PDB entry 8VN7 | X-ray diffraction, 1.67 A resolution | chains c and B of the 6 polymer chains in the assembly

== Chain c ==
Molecule: 8-nt DNA strand
Sequence (8 nucleotides; each row starts with the number of its first residue):
   414 GAGAGTCA
Ion coordination: Mg2+: DG414 (shared with Asn319(B) of chain B; 1 residue of chain C); Na+: DG414 (shared with Asn319(B) of chain B; 1 residue of chain C)

== Chain B ==
Protein: Intron-encoded endonuclease I-PpoI
Source organism: Physarum polycephalum
Notes: EC 3.1.-.-
Reference sequence: Q94702 (PPO1_PHYPO); residues 202-363 here correspond to UniProt positions 2-163 (UniProt number = residue number - 200)
Sequence (162 residues; row label = number of the first residue in the row):
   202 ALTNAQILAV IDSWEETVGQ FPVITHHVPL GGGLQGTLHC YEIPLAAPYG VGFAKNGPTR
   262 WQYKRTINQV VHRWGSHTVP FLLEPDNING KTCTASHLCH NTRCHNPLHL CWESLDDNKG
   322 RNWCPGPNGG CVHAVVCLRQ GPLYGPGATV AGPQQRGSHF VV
Ion coordination: Zn2+ site 1: Cys241, Cys300, Cys305, His310; Mg2+: Asn319 (shared with 1 residue of chain C; DG414(c) of chain c); Na+: Asn319 (shared with 1 residue of chain C; DG414(c) of chain c); Zn2+ site 2: Cys325, Cys332, His334, Cys338

== Interface between chain c and chain B ==
Pairs across the interface (21; chain c residue first):
  DG414(c) - Arg261(B)  base contact
  DG414(c) - Thr295(B)  phosphate contact
  DG414(c) - Ala296(B)  phosphate contact
  DG414(c) - Ser297(B)  phosphate contact
  DG414(c) - His298(B)  salt bridge to the phosphate
  DG414(c) - Leu316(B)  sugar contact
  DG414(c) - Asn319(B)  hydrogen bond to the phosphate
  DA415(c) - Asn257(B)  base contact
  DA415(c) - Arg261(B)  salt bridge to the phosphate
  DA415(c) - Thr279(B)  phosphate contact
  DA415(c) - Thr295(B)  phosphate contact
  DA415(c) - Ala296(B)  hydrogen bond to the phosphate
  DA415(c) - Trp313(B)  phosphate contact
  DG416(c) - Asn257(B)  hydrogen bond to the base
  DG416(c) - Gln263(B)  base contact
  DG416(c) - Trp275(B)  phosphate contact
  DG416(c) - Gly276(B)  hydrogen bond to the phosphate
  DA417(c) - Asn257(B)  base contact
  DA417(c) - Gln263(B)  hydrogen bond to the base
  DA417(c) - Arg274(B)  hydrogen bond to the base
  DG418(c) - Arg274(B)  hydrogen bond to the base
Also at the interface, not in a pair above, chain B (15 interface residues in all): Thr303

== Summary ==
5 residues of chain c and 15 residues of chain B are in contact, with 7 hydrogen bonds and 2 salt bridges.
Polar contacts include DG416(c)-Asn257(B), DA417(c)-Gln263(B) and DA417(c)-Arg274(B). Asn319(B) and DG414(c)
form the Mg2+ site. Asn319(B) and DG414(c) coordinate Na+.
Here chain c is an 8-nt DNA strand and chain B is Intron-encoded endonuclease I-PpoI (Physarum polycephalum).
Entry 8VN7 (Homing endonuclease I-PpoI-DNA complex:reaction at pH8.0 (Tris) with 500 uM Mg2+ for 20s) was
determined by X-ray diffraction together with 8VMO, 8VMP, 8VMQ, 8VMR, 8VMS, 8VMT and 35 further entries from
the same study.
